Entry 6FZL (X-ray diffraction, 1.45 A resolution); this record covers chains A and B.

Chain A (and B):
Protein: Transthyretin
Organism: Homo sapiens
Notes: chain B of this document is another copy of the same molecule, construct and numbering; everything in this record applies to it too
UniProt: P02766 (TTHY_HUMAN); residues 1-127 here correspond to UniProt positions 21-147 (UniProt number = residue number + 20)
Chain sequence (127 residues; numbered 1 to 127; the number before each row is that of its first residue):
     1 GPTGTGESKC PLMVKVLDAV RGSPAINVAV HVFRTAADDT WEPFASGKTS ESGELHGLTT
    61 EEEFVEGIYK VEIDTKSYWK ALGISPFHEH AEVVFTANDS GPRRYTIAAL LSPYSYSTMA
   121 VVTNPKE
Unresolved in the structure: 1-9, 126-127 (chain B: 1-9, 101-102, 126-127)
Differences from the reference sequence: engineered mutation Thr-35 (Lys55 in P02766), Met-119 (Thr139 in P02766)
UniProt features mapped onto this chain:
  - binding site (L-thyroxine): Lys-15, Glu-54, Ser-117
  - modified residue: Cys-10 (Sulfocysteine), Glu-42 (4-carboxyglutamate), Ser-52 (Phosphoserine)
  - glycosylation: Asn-98 (N-linked (GlcNAc...) asparagine)
Reported in the primary citation:
  - conformationally variable residues: Val-16 to Val-20
  - self-association interface (contacts with another copy of this molecule): Ser-85 to Pro-102
  - mutagenesis - R34G (C_m_ = 3.5 M), R34T, T119M: decreased stability in response to Gdm.HCl

Chain A / chain B interface:
Residue-residue contacts (39):
  Ile-68(A) with Glu-89(B)
  Phe-87(A) with Phe-95(B), hydrophobic; Tyr-105(B), hydrophobic; Ile-107(B), hydrophobic; Ala-120(B), hydrophobic
  His-88(A) with Val-93(B); Val-94(B)
  Glu-89(A) with Val-94(B), hydrogen bond (backbone-backbone); Thr-96(B), hydrogen bond
  Glu-92(A) with Glu-92(B); Tyr-116(B), hydrogen bond (backbone-side chain)
  Val-93(A) with Phe-87(B), hydrophobic; His-88(B)
  Val-94(A) with His-88(B); Glu-89(B), hydrogen bond (backbone-backbone); His-90(B)
  Phe-95(A) with Phe-87(B), hydrophobic
  Thr-96(A) with Glu-89(B), hydrogen bond
  Tyr-105(A) with Phe-87(B), hydrophobic
  Ile-107(A) with Phe-87(B), hydrophobic
  Tyr-114(A) with Met-119(B); Ala-120(B), hydrogen bond (backbone-backbone); Val-122(B), hydrophobic
  Ser-115(A) with Thr-118(B), hydrogen bond (side chain-backbone); Met-119(B)
  Tyr-116(A) with Glu-92(B), hydrogen bond (side chain-backbone); Tyr-116(B); Ser-117(B); Thr-118(B), hydrogen bond (backbone-backbone)
  Ser-117(A) with Tyr-116(B); Ser-117(B), hydrogen bond
  Thr-118(A) with His-88(B); Ser-115(B), hydrogen bond (backbone-side chain); Tyr-116(B), hydrogen bond (backbone-backbone)
  Met-119(A) with Tyr-114(B); Ser-115(B)
  Ala-120(A) with Phe-87(B), hydrophobic; Tyr-114(B), hydrogen bond (backbone-backbone)
  Val-122(A) with Phe-87(B), hydrophobic
Interface residues without a listed pair, chain A (21 interface residues in all): Lys-76, His-90
Interface residues without a listed pair, chain B (21 interface residues in all): Ile-68, Lys-76

Overview:
The chain A/chain B interface involves 21 residues from each chain, with 13 hydrogen bonds. Among the polar
pairs are Glu-89(A)/Thr-96(B), Glu-92(A)/Tyr-116(B) and Ser-115(A)/Thr-118(B). Curated annotation (UniProt)
lists 3 L-thyroxine-binding residues on chain A. The paper reports that R34G, R34T and T119M of chain A reduce
stability in response to Gdm.HCl; conformational variability at Val-16(A).
Both chains are Transthyretin (Homo sapiens). Entry 6FZL (Crystal structure of human transthyretin double
mutant K35T/T119M) was determined by X-ray diffraction together with 6FWD and 6FXU from the same study.
